PDB entry 6Q43 | X-ray diffraction, 1.16 A resolution | chains A and C of the 3 polymer chains in the assembly

Chain A:
Molecule: Leading Chain of the ABA collagen heterotrimer
Amino-acid sequence (46 residues; each row starts with the number of its first residue):
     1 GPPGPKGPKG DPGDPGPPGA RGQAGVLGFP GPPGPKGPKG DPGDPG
Modified positions: L27 (norleucine; NLE); P30 (4-hydroxyproline; HYP)

Chain C:
Molecule: Trailing chain of the ABA collagen heterotrimer
Amino-acid sequence (46 residues; each row starts with the number of its first residue; numbering starts at 0):
     0 XGPPGPKGPK GDPGDPGPPG ARGQAGVLGF PGPPGPKGPK GDPGDP
Modified positions: ACE (acetyl group) at position 0; L27 (norleucine; NLE); P30 (4-hydroxyproline; HYP)

Chain A / chain C interface:
Residue-residue contacts (82; chain A residue first):
  P2(A) - ACE_0(C)
  P2(A) - G1(C)  hydrogen bond (backbone-backbone)
  P3(A) - G1(C)
  G4(A) - G1(C)
  G4(A) - P2(C)
  P5(A) - G1(C)
  P5(A) - P2(C)
  P5(A) - P3(C)
  P5(A) - G4(C)  hydrogen bond (backbone-backbone)
  G7(A) - G4(C)
  G7(A) - P5(C)
  P8(A) - G4(C)
  P8(A) - K6(C)
  P8(A) - G7(C)  hydrogen bond (backbone-backbone)
  K9(A) - K6(C)  hydrogen bond (backbone-side chain)
  G10(A) - K6(C)
  G10(A) - G7(C)
  G10(A) - P8(C)
  D11(A) - K6(C)  salt bridge
  D11(A) - K9(C)
  D11(A) - G10(C)  hydrogen bond (backbone-backbone)
  P12(A) - K9(C)
  G13(A) - G10(C)
  G13(A) - D11(C)
  D14(A) - K9(C)  salt bridge
  D14(A) - P12(C)
  D14(A) - G13(C)  hydrogen bond (backbone-backbone)
  G16(A) - G13(C)
  G16(A) - D14(C)
  P17(A) - P15(C)
  P17(A) - G16(C)  hydrogen bond (backbone-backbone)
  G19(A) - G16(C)
  G19(A) - P17(C)
  A20(A) - P18(C)
  A20(A) - G19(C)  hydrogen bond (backbone-backbone)
  G22(A) - G19(C)
  G22(A) - A20(C)
  Q23(A) - R21(C)
  Q23(A) - G22(C)  hydrogen bond (backbone-backbone)
  A24(A) - R21(C)  hydrogen bond (backbone-side chain)
  G25(A) - R21(C)
  G25(A) - G22(C)
  G25(A) - Q23(C)
  V26(A) - R21(C)
  V26(A) - A24(C)
  V26(A) - G25(C)  hydrogen bond (backbone-backbone)
  G28(A) - G25(C)
  G28(A) - V26(C)
  F29(A) - L27(C)
  F29(A) - G28(C)  hydrogen bond (backbone-backbone)
  P30(A) - G28(C)
  G31(A) - G28(C)
  G31(A) - F29(C)
  P32(A) - L27(C)
  P32(A) - G28(C)
  P32(A) - P30(C)
  P32(A) - G31(C)  hydrogen bond (backbone-backbone)
  G34(A) - G31(C)
  G34(A) - P32(C)
  P35(A) - P33(C)
  P35(A) - G34(C)  hydrogen bond (backbone-backbone)
  G37(A) - G34(C)
  G37(A) - P35(C)
  P38(A) - G34(C)
  P38(A) - P35(C)
  P38(A) - K36(C)
  P38(A) - G37(C)  hydrogen bond (backbone-backbone)
  K39(A) - K36(C)  hydrogen bond (backbone-side chain)
  G40(A) - K36(C)
  G40(A) - G37(C)
  G40(A) - P38(C)
  D41(A) - K36(C)  salt bridge
  D41(A) - K39(C)
  D41(A) - G40(C)  hydrogen bond (backbone-backbone)
  P42(A) - K39(C)
  G43(A) - G40(C)
  G43(A) - D41(C)
  D44(A) - K39(C)  salt bridge
  D44(A) - P42(C)
  D44(A) - G43(C)  hydrogen bond (backbone-backbone)
  G46(A) - G43(C)
  G46(A) - D44(C)
Interface residues without a listed pair, chain A (45 interface residues in all): K6, P15, P18, R21, L27, P33, K36, P45

Overview:
Chain A and chain C each contribute 45 residues to their interface; the contacts include 18 hydrogen bonds and
4 salt bridges. Polar contacts include D11(A)-K6(C), D14(A)-K9(C) and D41(A)-K36(C).
Here chain A is Leading Chain of the ABA collagen heterotrimer and chain C is Trailing chain of the ABA
collagen heterotrimer. Entry 6Q43 (Atomic resolution crystal structure of an ABA collagen heterotrimer) was
determined by X-ray diffraction together with 6Q41 from the same study.
